6OSA - chains B and C of the 5 polymer chains in the assembly; structure by electron microscopy, 3.00 A resolution.

[Chain B]
Name: Guanine nucleotide-binding protein G(I)/G(S)/G(T) subunit beta-1
From: Homo sapiens
UniProt: P62873 (GBB1_HUMAN); residue numbers follow UniProt; this construct covers 2-340
Amino-acid sequence (344 residues; each row starts with the number of its first residue; numbers below 1 keep their minus sign (Pro-3 is residue -3)):
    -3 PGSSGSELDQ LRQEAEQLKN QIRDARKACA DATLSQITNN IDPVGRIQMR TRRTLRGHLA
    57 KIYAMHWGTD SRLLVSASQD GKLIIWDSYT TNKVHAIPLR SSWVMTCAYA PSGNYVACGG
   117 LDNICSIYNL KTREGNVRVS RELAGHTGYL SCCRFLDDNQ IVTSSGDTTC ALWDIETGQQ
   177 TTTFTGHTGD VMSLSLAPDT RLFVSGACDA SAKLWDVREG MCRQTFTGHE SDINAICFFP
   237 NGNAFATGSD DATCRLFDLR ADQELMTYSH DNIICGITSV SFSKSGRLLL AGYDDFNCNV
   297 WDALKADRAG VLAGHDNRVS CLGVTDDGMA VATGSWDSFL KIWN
Unresolved in the structure: -3 to 2
Construct notes: expression tag (-3 to 1)
Cystine bridges: Cys121-Cys149
Curated features (UniProtKB/Swiss-Prot):
  - modified residue: Ser2 (N-acetylserine), His266 (Phosphohistidine)
  - natural variant: Leu30 (L30F: In MRD42; uncertain significance), Arg52 (R52G: In MRD42), Gly64 (G64V: In MRD42), Asp76 (D76E: In MRD42; D76G: In MRD42), Gly77 (G77S: In MRD42), Lys78 (K78R: In MRD42), Ile80 (I80N: In MRD42; I80T: In MRD42), His91 (H91R: In MRD42; uncertain significance), Ala92 (A92T: In MRD42), Pro94 (P94S: In MRD42), Leu95 (L95P: In MRD42), Arg96 (R96L: In MRD42), 5 further natural variant entries in UniProt

[Chain C]
Name: Guanine nucleotide-binding protein G(I)/G(S)/G(O) subunit gamma-2
From: Homo sapiens
UniProt: P59768 (GBG2_HUMAN); numbering as in UniProt (aligned over 1-71)
Amino-acid sequence (71 residues; row label = number of the first residue in the row):
     1 MASNNTASIA QARKLVEQLK MEANIDRIKV SKAAADLMAY CEAHAKEDPL LTPVPASENP
    61 FREKKFFCAI L
Unresolved in the structure: 1-7, 62-71
Curated features (UniProtKB/Swiss-Prot):
  - modified residue: Ala2 (N-acetylalanine), Cys68 (Cysteine methyl ester)
  - lipidation: Cys68 (S-geranylgeranyl cysteine)

[Chain B / chain C interface]
Pairs across the interface (69):
  Glu3(B) - Ile9(C)
  Leu7(B) - Ala12(C)  hydrophobic
  Leu7(B) - Arg13(C)
  Leu7(B) - Val16(C)
  Glu10(B) - Val16(C)
  Ala11(B) - Val16(C)  hydrophobic
  Ala11(B) - Leu19(C)
  Leu14(B) - Val16(C)
  Leu14(B) - Leu19(C)  hydrophobic
  Leu14(B) - Lys20(C)
  Lys15(B) - Leu19(C)
  Gln17(B) - Ala23(C)
  Ile18(B) - Leu19(C)
  Ile18(B) - Ala23(C)  hydrophobic
  Ala21(B) - Arg27(C)
  Cys25(B) - Arg27(C)
  Cys25(B) - Ile28(C)
  Cys25(B) - Lys29(C)
  Cys25(B) - Val30(C)  hydrogen bond (backbone-backbone)
  Ala26(B) - Val30(C)  hydrophobic
  Asp27(B) - Lys29(C)  salt bridge
  Asp27(B) - Val30(C)  hydrogen bond (side chain-backbone)
  Asp27(B) - Ser31(C)  hydrogen bond
  Ala28(B) - Val30(C)
  Leu30(B) - Ala34(C)  hydrophobic
  Ile33(B) - Ala34(C)  hydrophobic
  Ile37(B) - Met38(C)  hydrophobic
  Met45(B) - Leu50(C)  hydrophobic
  Arg48(B) - Phe61(C)
  Arg49(B) - Phe61(C)
  Ser84(B) - Phe61(C)
  Tyr85(B) - Pro60(C)  hydrophobic
  Met217(B) - Met21(C)  hydrophobic
  Cys218(B) - Gln18(C)
  Cys218(B) - Met21(C)
  Arg219(B) - Glu22(C)
  Gln220(B) - Glu22(C)
  Thr221(B) - Glu22(C)  hydrogen bond (backbone-side chain)
  Phe235(B) - Leu37(C)  hydrophobic
  Phe235(B) - Tyr40(C)  hydrophobic
  Pro236(B) - Tyr40(C)
  Asn237(B) - Tyr40(C)
  Arg256(B) - Arg27(C)
  Arg256(B) - Ile28(C)  hydrogen bond (backbone-backbone)
  Arg256(B) - Asp36(C)  salt bridge
  Ala257(B) - Ile28(C)
  Asp258(B) - Arg27(C)  salt bridge
  Gln259(B) - Val30(C)
  Leu261(B) - Val30(C)  hydrophobic
  Ser279(B) - Asp48(C)  hydrogen bond
  Lys280(B) - Tyr40(C)
  Lys280(B) - Asp48(C)
  Ser281(B) - Tyr40(C)
  Ser281(B) - Cys41(C)
  Ser281(B) - His44(C)
  Ser281(B) - Asp48(C)  hydrogen bond
  Ser281(B) - Leu51(C)
  Arg283(B) - Leu51(C)
  Gly324(B) - Pro49(C)
  Gly324(B) - Leu50(C)
  Met325(B) - Pro49(C)  hydrophobic
  Met325(B) - Leu50(C)
  Met325(B) - Asn59(C)
  Met325(B) - Pro60(C)
  Ala326(B) - Phe61(C)  hydrophobic
  Val327(B) - Leu50(C)  hydrophobic
  Ile338(B) - Phe61(C)  hydrophobic
  Asn340(B) - Asn59(C)
  Asn340(B) - Phe61(C)
Also at the interface, not in a pair above, chain B (54 interface residues in all): Arg22, Ile43, Asn239, Ala240, Asp254, Gly282, Leu284, Leu286, Leu300, Asp323
Also at the interface, not in a pair above, chain C (33 interface residues in all): Asp26, Ala33, Glu42, Ala45

[In short]
54 residues of chain B face 33 of chain C across their interface; the contacts include 7 hydrogen bonds and 3
salt bridges. Polar contacts include Asp27(B)-Lys29(C), Arg256(B)-Asp36(C) and Asp258(B)-Arg27(C).
Chain B is Guanine nucleotide-binding protein G(I)/G(S)/G(T) subunit beta-1 and chain C is Guanine
nucleotide-binding protein G(I)/G(S)/G(O) subunit gamma-2, both from Homo sapiens; the structure, human
Neurotensin Receptor 1 (hNTSR1) - Gi1 Protein Complex in non-canonical conformation (NC state), was determined
by electron microscopy (same publication as 6OS9).
